9C39 - chains I and J of the 16 polymer chains in the assembly; structure by electron microscopy, 3.40 A resolution.

[Chain I (and J)]
Protein: gp127
From: Shigella phage Sf14
Notes: chain J of this document is another copy of the same molecule, construct and numbering; everything in this record applies to it too
UniProt: A0A2K9VK89 (A0A2K9VK89_9CAUD); numbering as in UniProt (aligned over 1-166)
Chain sequence (166 residues; row label = number of the first residue in the row):
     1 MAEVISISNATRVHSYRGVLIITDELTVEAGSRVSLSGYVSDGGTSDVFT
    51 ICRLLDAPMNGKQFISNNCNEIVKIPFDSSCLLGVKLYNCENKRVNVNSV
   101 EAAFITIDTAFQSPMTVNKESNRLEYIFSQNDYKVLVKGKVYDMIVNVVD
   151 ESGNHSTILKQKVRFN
Not modelled in the structure: 1-10 (chain J: 1-24, 63-65)

[Interface between chain I and chain J]
Residue-residue contacts (33; chain I residue first):
  D42(I) - V95(J)
  D42(I) - N96(J)  hydrogen bond (backbone-backbone)
  G43(I) - V95(J)
  G44(I) - N96(J)
  G44(I) - N98(J)  hydrogen bond (backbone-side chain)
  T45(I) - N98(J)
  S46(I) - S99(J)
  V48(I) - D150(J)
  V48(I) - S152(J)  hydrogen bond (backbone-side chain)
  V48(I) - N154(J)
  F49(I) - M59(J)  hydrophobic
  F49(I) - V95(J)  hydrophobic
  F49(I) - S99(J)
  F49(I) - V100(J)  hydrophobic
  F49(I) - D150(J)  hydrogen bond (backbone-side chain)
  F49(I) - S156(J)
  I51(I) - M59(J)
  C52(I) - M59(J)  hydrogen bond (backbone-backbone)
  C52(I) - N60(J)
  C52(I) - C90(J)  hydrophobic
  R53(I) - M59(J)  hydrogen bond (side chain-backbone)
  R53(I) - N60(J)  hydrogen bond (side chain-backbone)
  R53(I) - G61(J)
  P76(I) - T157(J)
  F77(I) - T157(J)
  D78(I) - T157(J)
  S79(I) - H155(J)
  S79(I) - S156(J)
  S79(I) - T157(J)
  S80(I) - N154(J)
  S80(I) - H155(J)  hydrogen bond (side chain-backbone)
  S80(I) - S156(J)
  N166(I) - K160(J)  hydrogen bond
Other interface residues (no listed pair), chain I (21 interface residues in all): D47, T50, L54, I127, Q130
Other interface residues (no listed pair), chain J (19 interface residues in all): L87, R94, N147

[In short]
21 residues of chain I face 19 of chain J across their interface, with 9 hydrogen bonds. Polar pairs include
G44(I)-N98(J), V48(I)-S152(J) and F49(I)-D150(J).
Chain I and chain J are both gp127 (Shigella phage Sf14); the structure, Bacteriophage Sf14 neck C6
reconstruction, was determined by electron microscopy, deposited together with 9C2D, 9C3A and 9C3B.
